PDB entry 4YCI | X-ray diffraction, 3.25 A resolution | chains A and C of the 4 polymer chains in the assembly

== Chain A ==
Name: Bone Morphogenetic Protein 9 Growth Factor Domain
Source organism: Mus musculus
UniProt: Q9WV56 (GDF2_MOUSE); residues 1-296 here correspond to UniProt positions 23-318 (UniProt number = residue number + 22)
Sequence (296 residues; numbered 1 to 296; the number before each row is that of its first residue):
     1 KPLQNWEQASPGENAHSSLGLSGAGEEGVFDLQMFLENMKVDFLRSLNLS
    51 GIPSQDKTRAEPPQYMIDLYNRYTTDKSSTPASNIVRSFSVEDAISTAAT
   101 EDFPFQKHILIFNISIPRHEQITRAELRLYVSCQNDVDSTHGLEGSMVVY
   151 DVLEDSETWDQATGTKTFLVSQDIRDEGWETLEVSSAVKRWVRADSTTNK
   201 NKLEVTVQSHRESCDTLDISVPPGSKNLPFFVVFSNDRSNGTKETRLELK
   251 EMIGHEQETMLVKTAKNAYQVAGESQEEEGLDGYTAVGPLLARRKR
Not modelled in the structure: 1-59, 257-296
Disulfide bonds: C133-C214
Covalent attachments: N-acetylglucosamine (NAG) linked to N113
Bound ions: Zn2+ site 1: D102 (shared with 1 residue of chain B); Zn2+ site 2: H119, E120, E244; Zn2+ site 3: H141, E212 (shared with 2 residues of chain D); Zn2+ site 4: E144, H210; Zn2+ site 5: D173 (shared with 1 residue of chain B)
Curated features (UniProtKB/Swiss-Prot):
  - glycosylation (N-linked (GlcNAc...) asparagine): N48, N113, N240

== Chain C ==
Name: Bone Morphogenetic Protein 9 Prodomain
Source organism: Homo sapiens
UniProt: Q9UK05 (GDF2_HUMAN); residues 298-407 here correspond to UniProt positions 320-429 (UniProt number = residue number + 22)
Sequence (110 residues; row label = number of the first residue in the row):
   298 SAGAGSHCQKTSLRVNFEDIGWDSWIIAPKEYEAYECKGGCFFPLADDVT
   348 PTKHAIVQTLVHLKFPTKVGKACCVPTKLSPISVLYKDDMGVPTLKYHYE
   398 GMSVAECGCR
Not modelled in the structure: 298-302
Disulfide bonds: C305-C371, C334-C404, C338-C406
Bound ions: Zn2+ site 1: H359, K368; Zn2+ site 2 near E397 (its only coordinating residue here)
Curated features (UniProtKB/Swiss-Prot):
  - region: S380 to Y394 (Interaction with ENG)

== Chain A / chain C interface ==
Pairs across the interface - 46 pairs, chain A then chain C:
  A60(A) - K384(C)  hydrogen bond (backbone-side chain)
  P62(A) - I324(C)  hydrophobic
  P62(A) - K384(C)
  P62(A) - P390(C)  hydrophobic
  M66(A) - L382(C)
  M66(A) - P390(C)
  M66(A) - L392(C)  hydrophobic
  I67(A) - L382(C)  hydrophobic
  L69(A) - L392(C)  hydrophobic
  Y70(A) - A325(C)  hydrophobic
  Y70(A) - P326(C)
  Y70(A) - S380(C)
  Y70(A) - L382(C)  hydrophobic
  Y70(A) - L392(C)  hydrophobic
  Y73(A) - L392(C)  hydrophobic
  Y73(A) - Y394(C)
  T74(A) - S380(C)
  T80(A) - Y394(C)
  P81(A) - Y394(C)  hydrophobic
  N84(A) - L392(C)
  N84(A) - K393(C)
  N84(A) - Y394(C)  hydrogen bond (side chain-backbone)
  N84(A) - H395(C)  hydrogen bond (side chain-backbone)
  I85(A) - L392(C)
  I85(A) - K393(C)
  V86(A) - P390(C)
  V86(A) - T391(C)
  V86(A) - L392(C)  hydrogen bond (backbone-backbone)
  R87(A) - D385(C)  salt bridge
  R87(A) - P390(C)
  R87(A) - T391(C)
  S88(A) - V389(C)
  S88(A) - P390(C)  hydrogen bond (backbone-backbone)
  F89(A) - V389(C)  hydrophobic
  E244(A) - K393(C)  salt bridge
  T245(A) - E397(C)
  E248(A) - K393(C)  salt bridge
  E248(A) - Y396(C)
  E251(A) - Y383(C)
  E251(A) - K384(C)
  E251(A) - D385(C)
  E251(A) - D386(C)
  M252(A) - W322(C)  hydrophobic
  M252(A) - Y396(C)  hydrogen bond
  H255(A) - W322(C)
  H255(A) - D386(C)  salt bridge
Also at the interface, not in a pair above, chain A (23 interface residues in all): E61
Also at the interface, not in a pair above, chain C (21 interface residues in all): W319, V381

== In short ==
23 residues of chain A face 21 of chain C across their interface; the contacts include 6 hydrogen bonds and 4
salt bridges. Polar contacts include R87(A)-D385(C), E244(A)-K393(C) and E248(A)-K393(C). Covalently linked
N-acetylglucosamine: at N113(A). H119(A), E120(A) and E244(A) form the Zn2+ site 2.
Chain A is Bone Morphogenetic Protein 9 Growth Factor Domain (Mus musculus) and chain C is Bone Morphogenetic
Protein 9 Prodomain (Homo sapiens); the structure, non-latent pro-bone morphogenetic protein 9, was determined
by X-ray diffraction together with 4YCG from the same study.
